7AH2 - chains AAA and BBB; structure by X-ray diffraction, 2.87 A resolution.

# Chain AAA (and BBB)
Name: E3 ubiquitin-protein ligase Mdm2
Organism: Danio rerio
Notes: EC 2.3.2.27; chain BBB of this document is another copy of the same molecule, construct and numbering; everything in this record applies to it too
UniProt: O42354 (MDM2_DANRE); residues 407-475 here correspond to UniProt positions 377-445 (UniProt number = residue number - 30)
Chain sequence (71 residues; each row starts with the number of its first residue):
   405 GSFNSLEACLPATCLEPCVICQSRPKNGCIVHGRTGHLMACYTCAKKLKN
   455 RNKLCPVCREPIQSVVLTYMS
Unresolved in the structure: 405-417
Sequence notes: expression tag (405-406)
Ion coordination: Zn2+ site 1: Cys-422, Cys-425, Cys-445, Cys-448; Zn2+ site 2: His-436, His-441, Cys-459, Cys-462
UniProt features mapped onto this chain:
  - zinc finger: Cys-422 to Arg-463 (RING-type)
  - motif: Lys-450 to Lys-457 (Nucleolar localization signal)
Reported in the primary citation:
  - conformationally variable residues (order/disorder transition): Phe-407 to Thr-417

# How chain AAA and chain BBB interact
Contacting residue pairs (32; chain AAA residue first):
  Arg-438(AAA) / Tyr-446(BBB)
  Arg-438(AAA) / Val-470(BBB)
  Arg-438(AAA) / Leu-471(BBB)  hydrogen bond (backbone-backbone)
  Thr-439(AAA) / Val-470(BBB)
  Thr-439(AAA) / Leu-471(BBB)
  Gly-440(AAA) / Val-470(BBB)
  Gly-440(AAA) / Leu-471(BBB)  hydrogen bond (backbone-backbone)
  Gly-440(AAA) / Thr-472(BBB)
  Gly-440(AAA) / Tyr-473(BBB)  hydrogen bond (backbone-backbone)
  His-441(AAA) / Tyr-473(BBB)
  Leu-442(AAA) / Thr-472(BBB)
  Leu-442(AAA) / Tyr-473(BBB)  hydrogen bond (backbone-backbone)
  Leu-442(AAA) / Met-474(BBB)
  Leu-442(AAA) / Ser-475(BBB)  hydrogen bond (backbone-backbone)
  Tyr-446(AAA) / Arg-438(BBB)
  Val-461(AAA) / Ser-475(BBB)
  Val-470(AAA) / Arg-438(BBB)
  Val-470(AAA) / Thr-439(BBB)
  Val-470(AAA) / Gly-440(BBB)
  Leu-471(AAA) / Arg-438(BBB)  hydrogen bond (backbone-backbone)
  Leu-471(AAA) / Thr-439(BBB)
  Leu-471(AAA) / Gly-440(BBB)  hydrogen bond (backbone-backbone)
  Thr-472(AAA) / Gly-440(BBB)
  Thr-472(AAA) / Leu-442(BBB)
  Tyr-473(AAA) / Gly-440(BBB)  hydrogen bond (backbone-backbone)
  Tyr-473(AAA) / His-441(BBB)
  Tyr-473(AAA) / Leu-442(BBB)  hydrogen bond (backbone-backbone)
  Met-474(AAA) / Leu-442(BBB)
  Met-474(AAA) / Met-474(BBB)  hydrophobic
  Ser-475(AAA) / Lys-430(BBB)  hydrogen bond (backbone-side chain)
  Ser-475(AAA) / Leu-442(BBB)  hydrogen bond (backbone-backbone)
  Ser-475(AAA) / Met-443(BBB)
Interface residues without a listed pair, chain AAA (17 interface residues in all): Cys-418, Cys-433, Val-435, Val-469
Interface residues without a listed pair, chain BBB (18 interface residues in all): Cys-433, Val-435, Val-461, Val-469

# Overview
The interface between chain AAA and chain BBB involves 17 residues on one side and 18 on the other; the
contacts include 11 hydrogen bonds. Among the polar pairs are Ser-475(AAA)/Lys-430(BBB),
Arg-438(AAA)/Leu-471(BBB) and Gly-440(AAA)/Leu-471(BBB). Cys-422(AAA), Cys-425(AAA), Cys-445(AAA) and
Cys-448(AAA) form the Zn2+ site 1. From the paper: conformational variability at Phe-407(AAA).
Both chains are E3 ubiquitin-protein ligase Mdm2 (Danio rerio). Entry 7AH2 (Crystal structure of Zebrafish
MDM2 RING domain homodimer) was determined by X-ray diffraction, deposited together with 7AHY.
